5H2G - chains A and B; structure by X-ray diffraction, 2.00 A resolution.

== Chain A (and B) ==
Molecule: Diaminopimelate epimerase
Source organism: Corynebacterium glutamicum (strain ATCC 13032 / DSM 20300 / JCM 1318 / LMG 3730 / NCIMB 10025)
Notes: EC 5.1.1.7; chain B of this document is another copy of the same molecule, construct and numbering; everything in this record applies to it too
Reference sequence: Q8NP73 (DAPF_CORGL); numbering as in UniProt (aligned over 1-277)
Chain sequence (283 residues; numbered 1 to 283; the number before each row is that of its first residue):
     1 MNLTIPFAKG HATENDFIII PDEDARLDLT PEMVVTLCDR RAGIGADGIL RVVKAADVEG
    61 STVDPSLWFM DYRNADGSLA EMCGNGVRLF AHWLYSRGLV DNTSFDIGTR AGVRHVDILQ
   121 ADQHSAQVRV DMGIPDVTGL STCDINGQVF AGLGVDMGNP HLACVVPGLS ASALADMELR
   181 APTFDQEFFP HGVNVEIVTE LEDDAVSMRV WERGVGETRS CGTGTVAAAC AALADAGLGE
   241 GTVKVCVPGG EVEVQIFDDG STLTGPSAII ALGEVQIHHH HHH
Not modelled in the structure: 279-283 (chain B: 281-283)
Differences from the reference sequence: expression tag (278-283)
Curated features (UniProtKB/Swiss-Prot):
  - active site: Cys-83 (Proton donor), Cys-221 (Proton acceptor)
  - binding site (substrate): Asn-15, Asn-74, Gly-84, Asn-85, Asn-159, Asn-194, Glu-212, Arg-213, Gly-222, Thr-223
  - site (Could be important to modulate the pK values of the two catalytic cysteine residues): His-161, Glu-212
Reported in the primary citation:
  - contacts within the chain: Cys-83/Cys-221 (disulfide), Met-82/Thr-223 (hydrogen bond), Cys-83/Thr-223 (hydrogen bond)
  - catalytic residues: Cys-83, Cys-221
  - conformationally variable residues (loop rearrangement): Ala-75 to Gly-84
  - mutagenesis - N15A, N74A, C83A, N85A, N159A, N194A, E212A, R213A, C221A, T223A: abolished catalytic activity

== How chain A and chain B interact ==
Pairs across the interface (39; chain A residue first):
  Lys-9(A) / Arg-40(B)
  Lys-9(A) / Gly-43(B)
  His-11(A) / Arg-41(B)
  His-11(A) / Ala-42(B)
  Glu-14(A) / Arg-41(B)
  Glu-14(A) / Ala-42(B)
  Asp-16(A) / Arg-40(B)
  Asp-16(A) / Arg-41(B)
  Arg-40(A) / Lys-9(B)
  Arg-40(A) / Asp-16(B)
  Arg-40(A) / Arg-40(B)  hydrogen bond (side chain-backbone)
  Arg-40(A) / Arg-41(B)
  Arg-41(A) / His-11(B)
  Arg-41(A) / Glu-14(B)
  Arg-41(A) / Asp-16(B)
  Arg-41(A) / Arg-40(B)
  Arg-41(A) / Arg-219(B)
  Ala-42(A) / His-11(B)
  Ala-42(A) / Glu-14(B)
  Gly-43(A) / Ile-270(B)
  Ile-44(A) / Ile-44(B)
  Ile-44(A) / Ile-270(B)  hydrophobic
  Ile-44(A) / Ala-271(B)  hydrophobic
  His-124(A) / Gln-276(B)  hydrogen bond
  Arg-219(A) / Arg-41(B)
  Ile-270(A) / Ala-42(B)
  Ile-270(A) / Gly-43(B)
  Ile-270(A) / Val-275(B)
  Ile-270(A) / Gln-276(B)
  Ala-271(A) / Glu-274(B)
  Leu-272(A) / Gly-273(B)
  Leu-272(A) / Glu-274(B)  hydrogen bond (backbone-backbone)
  Gly-273(A) / Leu-272(B)
  Gly-273(A) / Gly-273(B)
  Glu-274(A) / Ala-271(B)
  Glu-274(A) / Leu-272(B)  hydrogen bond (backbone-backbone)
  Val-275(A) / Ile-270(B)
  Gln-276(A) / His-124(B)  hydrogen bond
  Gln-276(A) / Ile-270(B)  hydrogen bond (backbone-backbone)
Interface residues without a listed pair, chain A (19 interface residues in all): Phe-7
Interface residues without a listed pair, chain B (19 interface residues in all): Phe-7

== In short ==
The chain A/chain B interface involves 19 residues from each chain; the contacts include 6 hydrogen bonds.
Polar contacts include Arg-40(A)/Arg-40(B), His-124(A)/Gln-276(B) and Leu-272(A)/Glu-274(B). The paper reports
catalytic residues Cys-83(A) and Cys-221(A); N15A, N74A and C83A of chain A, among others, abolish catalytic
activity; 10 substitutions were tested in all.
Both chains are Diaminopimelate epimerase (Corynebacterium glutamicum (strain ATCC 13032 / DSM 20300 / JCM
1318 / LMG 3730 / NCIMB 10025)). Entry 5H2G (Crystal structure of oxidized DapF from Corynebacterium
glutamicum) was determined by X-ray diffraction (same publication as 5H2Y).
